7Z4A - chains P and T of the 25 polymer chains in the assembly; structure by electron microscopy, 4.60 A resolution (low resolution: residue-level contacts below are approximate; hydrogen-bond / salt-bridge calls are withheld).

# Chain P (and T)
Name: Major head protein
From: Escherichia phage vB_EcoP_SU10
Notes: chain T of this document is another copy of the same molecule, construct and numbering; everything in this record applies to it too
Reference sequence: A0A0B4N1Q7 (A0A0B4N1Q7_9CAUD); numbering as in UniProt (aligned over 1-352)
Sequence (352 residues; numbered 1 to 352; the number before each row is that of its first residue):
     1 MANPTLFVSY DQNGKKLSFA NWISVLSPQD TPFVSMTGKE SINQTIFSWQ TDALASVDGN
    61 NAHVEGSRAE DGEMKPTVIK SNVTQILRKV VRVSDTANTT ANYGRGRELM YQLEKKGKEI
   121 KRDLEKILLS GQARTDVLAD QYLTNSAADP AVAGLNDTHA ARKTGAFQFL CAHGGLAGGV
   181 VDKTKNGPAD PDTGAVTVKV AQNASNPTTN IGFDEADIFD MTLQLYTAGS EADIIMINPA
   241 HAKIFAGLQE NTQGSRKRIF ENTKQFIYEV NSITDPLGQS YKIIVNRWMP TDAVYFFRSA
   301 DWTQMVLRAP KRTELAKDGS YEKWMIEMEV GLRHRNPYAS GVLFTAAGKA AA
Disordered / not traced: 1-5, 349-352 (chain T: 1-3, 349-352)

# Chain P / chain T interface
Residue-residue contacts (94; chain P residue first):
  L6(P) with A153(T)
  K15(P) with N145(T)
  K16(P) with Q44(T)
  L17(P) with Q44(T); I46(T)
  Q85(P) with N61(T)
  I86(P) with N61(T); H63(T); E65(T)
  L87(P) with N61(T)
  R88(P) with H63(T); E65(T); G66(T)
  K89(P) with D58(T)
  V90(P) with A69(T); D71(T)
  R92(P) with M74(T)
  V93(P) with M74(T)
  S94(P) with M74(T)
  R105(P) with Q50(T)
  R107(P) with Q50(T)
  Y111(P) with T77(T)
  Q112(P) with M74(T)
  K115(P) with A53(T)
  E119(P) with A55(T); S56(T); V57(T); D58(T)
  D123(P) with V57(T); D58(T); G59(T); N61(T)
  I127(P) with G59(T)
  D157(P) with V64(T); E65(T)
  A161(P) with A62(T); H63(T)
  K163(P) with G59(T)
  P239(P) with L223(T); Y226(T)
  A240(P) with L223(T)
  A242(P) with P276(T); L277(T)
  E250(P) with S255(T); R256(T)
  N251(P) with S255(T)
  T252(P) with Q253(T)
  G254(P) with G254(T)
  R256(P) with G254(T); S255(T)
  K257(P) with G254(T); S255(T)
  R258(P) with S255(T); R256(T); K257(T)
  I259(P) with K257(T); I259(T)
  F260(P) with Q249(T); K257(T)
  E261(P) with I259(T)
  N262(P) with Q265(T); I267(T)
  T263(P) with Q249(T)
  K264(P) with I267(T); E269(T); N271(T)
  Q265(P) with Q249(T); S272(T); T274(T)
  F266(P) with L248(T); V270(T); S272(T); I273(T); T274(T)
  I267(P) with T274(T)
  Y268(P) with F219(T); R256(T); T274(T); P276(T)
  E269(P) with T274(T); D275(T); P276(T); L277(T); G278(T)
  V285(P) with Y226(T); L277(T)
  R287(P) with Y226(T); T227(T); G229(T)
  W288(P) with V57(T); D192(T)
  L315(P) with R68(T)
  K323(P) with R68(T); A69(T)
Other interface residues (no listed pair), chain P (58 interface residues in all): V8, Q12, T96, G104, G106, K116, K126, K243
Other interface residues (no listed pair), chain T (63 interface residues in all): T45, T51, L54, S67, G72, E73, K75, V152, T193, E215, A228, R258, F260, E261, F266

# Overview
The interface between chain P and chain T involves 58 residues on one side and 63 on the other.
Chain P and chain T are both Major head protein (Escherichia phage vB_EcoP_SU10); the structure, Bacteriophage
SU10 tail and bottom part of the capsid (C1), was determined by electron microscopy (same publication as 7Z47
and 7Z4F).
